9EWA - chains AAA and BBB of the 5 polymer chains in the assembly; structure by X-ray diffraction, 3.01 A resolution.

Chain AAA (and BBB):
Protein: Cys-loop ligand-gated ion channel
From: endosymbiont of Tevnia jerichonana (vent Tica)
Notes: chain BBB of this document is another copy of the same molecule, construct and numbering; everything in this record applies to it too
Reference sequence: G2FID1 (G2FID1_9GAMM); residues 1-320 here = UniProt positions 1-320
Chain sequence (320 residues; numbered 1 to 320; the number before each row is that of its first residue):
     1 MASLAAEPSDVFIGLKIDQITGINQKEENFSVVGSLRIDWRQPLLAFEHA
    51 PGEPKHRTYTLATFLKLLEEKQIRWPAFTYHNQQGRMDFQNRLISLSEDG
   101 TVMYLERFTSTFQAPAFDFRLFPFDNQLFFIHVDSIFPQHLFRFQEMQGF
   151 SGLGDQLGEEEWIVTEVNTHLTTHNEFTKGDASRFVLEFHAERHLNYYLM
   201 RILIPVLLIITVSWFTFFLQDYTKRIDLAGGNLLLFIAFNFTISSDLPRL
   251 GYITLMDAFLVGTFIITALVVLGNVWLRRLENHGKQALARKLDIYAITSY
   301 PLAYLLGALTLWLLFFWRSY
Unresolved in the structure: 1-6, 317-320
Residues lining bound ligands: 2-(4-bromophenyl)ethanamine (VMT): I38, W40, L61, F64, L65, W75, P76, F78, R92, I94, V102, Y104
Reported in the primary citation:
  - binding site for 2-(4-bromophenyl)ethanamine: W75, Y104
  - mutagenesis - L93A, L93D, L93S, L93V: abolished expression

How chain AAA and chain BBB interact:
Residue-residue contacts - 91 pairs, chain AAA then chain BBB:
  K16(AAA) with E176(BBB), salt bridge
  D18(AAA) with H81(BBB), salt bridge; E176(BBB)
  Q19(AAA) with H81(BBB), hydrogen bond (side chain-backbone); N82(BBB); Q83(BBB), hydrogen bond (side chain-backbone); Q84(BBB), hydrogen bond; Q113(BBB), hydrogen bond
  T21(AAA) with Q84(BBB)
  V33(AAA) with Q83(BBB)
  S35(AAA) with F177(BBB)
  P54(AAA) with Q72(BBB)
  H56(AAA) with R74(BBB)
  R57(AAA) with Q72(BBB), hydrogen bond
  T58(AAA) with I73(BBB); R74(BBB); W75(BBB); F137(BBB)
  Y59(AAA) with E69(BBB)
  T60(AAA) with E69(BBB), hydrogen bond; W75(BBB)
  T63(AAA) with E69(BBB), hydrogen bond
  R86(AAA) with R86(BBB)
  D88(AAA) with G85(BBB); R86(BBB), hydrogen bond (side chain-backbone)
  Q90(AAA) with T79(BBB), hydrogen bond; Y80(BBB); Q83(BBB)
  N91(AAA) with F78(BBB), hydrogen bond (side chain-backbone); T79(BBB), hydrogen bond; I136(BBB)
  L93(AAA) with W75(BBB), hydrophobic; A77(BBB), hydrophobic
  S95(AAA) with R74(BBB)
  L105(AAA) with F177(BBB), hydrophobic
  R107(AAA) with T79(BBB), hydrogen bond; Y80(BBB), hydrogen bond (side chain-backbone); H81(BBB), hydrogen bond (side chain-backbone)
  T109(AAA) with Q84(BBB); G85(BBB), hydrogen bond (side chain-backbone)
  Q156(AAA) with Q113(BBB); P115(BBB)
  L157(AAA) with Q113(BBB), hydrogen bond (backbone-side chain)
  G158(AAA) with E28(BBB); Q113(BBB)
  E160(AAA) with E28(BBB); F117(BBB); L250(BBB); G251(BBB); Y252(BBB)
  E161(AAA) with R249(BBB)
  H194(AAA) with G251(BBB)
  N196(AAA) with L250(BBB), hydrogen bond (side chain-backbone); G251(BBB); Y252(BBB), hydrogen bond (side chain-backbone); I253(BBB)
  Y197(AAA) with S244(BBB); R249(BBB), hydrogen bond; L250(BBB)
  Y198(AAA) with R249(BBB), hydrogen bond
  M200(AAA) with N240(BBB); D257(BBB)
  R201(AAA) with N240(BBB), hydrogen bond; F241(BBB); S244(BBB); D257(BBB), salt bridge
  I202(AAA) with F241(BBB), hydrophobic
  I204(AAA) with F264(BBB), hydrophobic
  P205(AAA) with I237(BBB), hydrophobic
  L208(AAA) with L233(BBB), hydrophobic; F264(BBB), hydrophobic
  I209(AAA) with I237(BBB), hydrophobic
  V212(AAA) with A268(BBB), hydrophobic; V271(BBB), hydrophobic
  F215(AAA) with A268(BBB); L272(BBB), hydrophobic; V275(BBB)
  F218(AAA) with R279(BBB), hydrogen bond (backbone-side chain)
  L219(AAA) with I226(BBB), hydrophobic; V275(BBB); R278(BBB); N282(BBB)
  Q220(AAA) with R279(BBB), hydrogen bond; H283(BBB)
  K224(AAA) with T223(BBB); I226(BBB); D227(BBB), salt bridge
  L235(AAA) with L234(BBB), hydrophobic
  F239(AAA) with F241(BBB), hydrophobic
  T242(AAA) with F241(BBB)
  D246(AAA) with R249(BBB), salt bridge
Also at the interface, not in a pair above, chain AAA (50 interface residues in all): F150, T216
Also at the interface, not in a pair above, chain BBB (53 interface residues in all): L65, K66, F130, I243, P248, V261

Overview:
50 residues of chain AAA face 53 of chain BBB across their interface; the contacts include 23 hydrogen bonds
and 5 salt bridges. Polar contacts include K16(AAA)-E176(BBB), D18(AAA)-H81(BBB) and R201(AAA)-D257(BBB). From
the paper: a binding site for 2-(4-bromophenyl)ethanamine at W75(AAA) and Y104(AAA); L93A, L93D and L93S of
chain AAA, among others, abolish expression.
Both chains are Cys-loop ligand-gated ion channel (endosymbiont of Tevnia jerichonana (vent Tica)). Entry 9EWA
(The sTeLIC pentameric Ligand-Gated Ion Channel (wild-type) in complex with 4-Bromophenethylamine) was
determined by X-ray diffraction together with 9EWL, 9EX4, 9EX6, 9F5N and 9F5O from the same study.
